8YDB - chains C and J of the 12 polymer chains in the assembly; structure by electron microscopy, 3.40 A resolution.

[Chain C]
Molecule: 60-nt crRNA
Source organism: Selenomonas sp
Sequence (60 nucleotides; each row starts with the number of its first residue):
     1 UUUAGAAGGAGAAGUCAUUUAAUAAGGCCACUGUUAAAAAGUGUACCGCC
    51 GGAUAGGCGG

[Chain J]
Name: Cas8f fusion with HNH
Source organism: Selenomonas sp
Sequence (344 residues; each row starts with the number of its first residue):
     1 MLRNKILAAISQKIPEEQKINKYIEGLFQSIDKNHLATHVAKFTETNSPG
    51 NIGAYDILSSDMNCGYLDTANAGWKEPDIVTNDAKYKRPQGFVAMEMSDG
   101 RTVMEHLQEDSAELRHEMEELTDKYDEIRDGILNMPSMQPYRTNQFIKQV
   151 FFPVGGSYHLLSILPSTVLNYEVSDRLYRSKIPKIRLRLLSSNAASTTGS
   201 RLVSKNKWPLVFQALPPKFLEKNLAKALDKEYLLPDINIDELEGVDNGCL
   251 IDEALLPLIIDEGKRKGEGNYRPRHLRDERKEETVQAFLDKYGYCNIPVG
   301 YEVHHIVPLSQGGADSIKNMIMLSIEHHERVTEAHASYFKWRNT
Unresolved in the structure: 341-344

[Interface between chain C and chain J]
Contacting residue pairs (13; chain C residue first):
  U1(C) - Phe151(J)  base contact
  U1(C) - Tyr158(J)  base contact
  U2(C) - Val150(J)  sugar contact
  U2(C) - Phe151(J)  hydrogen bond to the phosphate
  U3(C) - Thr44(J)  base contact
  U3(C) - Lys148(J)  hydrogen bond to the phosphate
  U3(C) - Val150(J)  phosphate contact
  U3(C) - Ile163(J)  sugar contact
  A4(C) - Ile147(J)  hydrogen bond to the base
  A4(C) - Lys148(J)  salt bridge to the phosphate
  A4(C) - Gln149(J)  hydrogen bond to the base
  G5(C) - Gln145(J)  hydrogen bond to the base
  G5(C) - Lys148(J)  base contact
Also at the interface, not in a pair above, chain J (12 interface residues in all): Phe146, Leu164, Pro165

[Summary]
The interface between chain C and chain J involves 5 residues on one side and 12 on the other; the contacts
include 5 hydrogen bonds and 1 salt bridge. Polar contacts include A4(C)-Ile147(J), A4(C)-Gln149(J) and
G5(C)-Gln145(J).
Chain C is a 60-nt crRNA and chain J is Cas8f fusion with HNH, both from Selenomonas sp; the structure, Type
I-FHNH Cascade-dsDNA intermediate complex, was determined by electron microscopy (same publication as 8YEO,
8YH9 and 8YHA).
